PDB entry 1QNW | X-ray diffraction, 2.35 A resolution | chains C and D of the 4 polymer chains in the assembly

# Chain C (and D)
Molecule: Chitin binding lectin, uea-II
Organism: Ulex europaeus
Notes: chain D of this document is another copy of the same molecule, construct and numbering; everything in this record applies to it too
Sequence (242 residues; row label = number of the first residue in the row):
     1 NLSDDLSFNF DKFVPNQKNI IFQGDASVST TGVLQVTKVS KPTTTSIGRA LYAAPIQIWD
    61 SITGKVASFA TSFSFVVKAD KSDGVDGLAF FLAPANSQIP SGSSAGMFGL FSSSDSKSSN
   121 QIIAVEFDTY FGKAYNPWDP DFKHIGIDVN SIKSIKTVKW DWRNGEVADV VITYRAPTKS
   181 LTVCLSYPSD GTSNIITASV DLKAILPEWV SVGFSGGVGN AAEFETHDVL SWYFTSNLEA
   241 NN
Disordered / not traced: 1-2, 240-242
Differences from the reference sequence: conflict D25 (Ala in AF190633), I62 (Thr in AF190633), G106 (Ser in AF190633), S112 (Asn in AF190633), G191 (Glu in AF190633), V229 (Ile in AF190633)
Covalent attachments: N-acetylglucosamine (NAG) linked to S112
Ion coordination: Mn2+: E126, D128, D139, H144; Ca2+: D128, Y130, N136, D139

# Interface between chain C and chain D
Residue-residue contacts (31):
  S3(C) - N9(D)  hydrogen bond (backbone-side chain)
  D4(C) - N9(D)
  D5(C) - F8(D)
  D5(C) - N9(D)  hydrogen bond (backbone-backbone)
  L6(C) - S7(D)
  L6(C) - Y52(D)
  S7(C) - L6(D)
  S7(C) - S7(D)  hydrogen bond (backbone-backbone)
  F8(C) - D5(D)
  N9(C) - S3(D)  hydrogen bond (side chain-backbone)
  N9(C) - D4(D)
  N9(C) - D5(D)  hydrogen bond (backbone-backbone)
  V14(C) - W209(D)  hydrophobic
  Q17(C) - W209(D)
  K18(C) - P55(D)
  K18(C) - W209(D)
  N19(C) - P55(D)
  N19(C) - W209(D)
  Y52(C) - L6(D)
  Y52(C) - Y52(D)  hydrogen bond
  Y52(C) - A54(D)
  A53(C) - A54(D)  hydrophobic
  A54(C) - Y52(D)
  A54(C) - A53(D)  hydrophobic
  A54(C) - A54(D)  hydrophobic
  P55(C) - K18(D)
  P55(C) - N19(D)
  W209(C) - V14(D)  hydrophobic
  W209(C) - Q17(D)
  W209(C) - K18(D)
  W209(C) - N19(D)
Interface residues without a listed pair, chain D (18 interface residues in all): N16, Y233

# Summary
Chain C and chain D form an interface of 16 and 18 residues respectively; the contacts include 6 hydrogen
bonds. Among the polar pairs are S3(C)-N9(D), Y52(C)-Y52(D) and D5(C)-N9(D). Covalently linked
N-acetylglucosamine: at S112(C). The Mn2+ site is built by E126(C), D128(C), D139(C) and H144(C).
Both chains are Chitin binding lectin, uea-II (Ulex europaeus). Entry 1QNW (lectin II from Ulex europaeus) was
determined by X-ray diffraction, deposited together with 1DZQ, 1QOS, 1QOO and 1QOT.
